PDB entry 3M3Q | X-ray diffraction, 2.20 A resolution | chains A and B

# Chain A (and B)
Protein: Anti-tumor lectin
Source organism: Agrocybe aegerita
Notes: EC 3.1.21.-; chain B of this document is another copy of the same molecule, construct and numbering; everything in this record applies to it too
Reference sequence: Q6WY08 (ATLE_AGRAE); residues 1-158 here = UniProt positions 1-158
Chain sequence (159 residues; numbered 0 to 158; the number before each row is that of its first residue; numbering starts at 0):
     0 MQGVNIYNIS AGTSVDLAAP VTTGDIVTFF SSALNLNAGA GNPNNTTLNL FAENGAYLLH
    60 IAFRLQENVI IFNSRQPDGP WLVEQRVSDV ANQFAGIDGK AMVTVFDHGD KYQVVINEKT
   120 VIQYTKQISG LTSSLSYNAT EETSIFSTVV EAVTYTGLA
Construct notes: expression tag (0)
Curated features (UniProtKB/Swiss-Prot):
  - binding site (N-acetyl-alpha-neuraminyl-(2->3)-beta-D-galactosyl-(1->4)-beta-D-glucose): N43, H59, R63, N72, R74, W80, E83
  - modified residue: Q1 (Blocked amino end (Gln))
Reported in the primary citation:
  - binding site for 2-acetamido-2-deoxy-beta-D-galactopyranose: E66, R85
  - specificity-determining residues: E66
  - mutagenesis - E66A (2-fold): increased binding to TF antigen
  - mutagenesis - R85A: decreased binding to TF antigen
  - mutagenesis - E66A, R85A: unchanged binding to lactose
  - mutagenesis - R85A: decreased binding to TFN

# Chain A / chain B interface
Residue-residue contacts (37; chain A residue first):
  M0(A) - Q112(B)
  Q1(A) - F105(B)
  Q1(A) - H107(B)  hydrogen bond
  Q1(A) - Q112(B)  hydrogen bond (backbone-side chain)
  V3(A) - M101(B)  hydrophobic
  V3(A) - T103(B)
  V3(A) - F105(B)  hydrophobic
  V3(A) - N116(B)
  V3(A) - E117(B)
  N4(A) - E117(B)
  I5(A) - I96(B)  hydrophobic
  I5(A) - M101(B)  hydrophobic
  I5(A) - E117(B)  hydrogen bond (backbone-side chain)
  I25(A) - Y154(B)  hydrophobic
  I25(A) - L157(B)  hydrophobic
  T27(A) - Y154(B)  hydrogen bond
  F29(A) - F29(B)  hydrophobic
  K99(A) - E150(B)  salt bridge
  M101(A) - I5(B)  hydrophobic
  M101(A) - E150(B)
  T103(A) - Y154(B)
  F105(A) - Q1(B)
  F105(A) - V3(B)  hydrophobic
  F105(A) - L157(B)  hydrophobic
  H107(A) - Q1(B)
  Q112(A) - M0(B)
  Q112(A) - Q1(B)  hydrogen bond (side chain-backbone)
  N116(A) - V3(B)
  N116(A) - I5(B)
  E117(A) - V3(B)
  E117(A) - N4(B)
  E117(A) - I5(B)  hydrogen bond (side chain-backbone)
  Q122(A) - M0(B)
  E150(A) - K99(B)  salt bridge
  Y154(A) - T27(B)  hydrogen bond
  Y154(A) - Y154(B)
  L157(A) - F105(B)  hydrophobic
Other interface residues (no listed pair), chain A (24 interface residues in all): G2, I96, V114, V152
Other interface residues (no listed pair), chain B (25 interface residues in all): G2, I25, V114, T119, Q122, V152

# In short
24 residues of chain A face 25 of chain B across their interface; the contacts include 7 hydrogen bonds and 2
salt bridges. Polar contacts include K99(A)-E150(B), Q1(A)-H107(B) and Q1(A)-Q112(B). From the paper: a
binding site for 2-acetamido-2-deoxy-beta-D-galactopyranose at E66(A) and R85(A); E66A of chain A increases
binding to TF antigen.
Both chains are Anti-tumor lectin (Agrocybe aegerita). Entry 3M3Q (Crystal Structure of Agrocybe aegerita
lectin AAL complexed with Ganglosides GM1 pentasaccharide) was determined by X-ray diffraction (same
publication as 3M3C, 3M3E and 3M3O).
